Entry 6R1U (electron microscopy, 4.36 A resolution (low resolution: residue-level contacts below are approximate; hydrogen-bond / salt-bridge calls are withheld)); this record covers chains E and J of the 13 polymer chains in the assembly.

[Chain E]
Molecule: Histone H3.2
Organism: Xenopus laevis
UniProt: P84233 (H32_XENLA); residues 1-135 here correspond to UniProt positions 2-136 (UniProt number = residue number + 1)
Sequence (135 residues; numbered 1 to 135; the number before each row is that of its first residue):
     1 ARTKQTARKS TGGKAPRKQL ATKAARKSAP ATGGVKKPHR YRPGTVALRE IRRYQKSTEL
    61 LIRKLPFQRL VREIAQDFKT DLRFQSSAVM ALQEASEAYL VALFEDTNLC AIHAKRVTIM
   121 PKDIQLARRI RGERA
Unresolved in the structure: 1-35, 135
Differences from the reference sequence: conflict Ala102 (Gly103 in P84233)
Curated features (UniProtKB/Swiss-Prot):
  - modified residue: Arg2 (Asymmetric dimethylarginine), Thr3 (Phosphothreonine), Lys4 (Allysine), Gln5 (5-glutamyl dopamine), Thr6 (Phosphothreonine), Arg8 (Citrulline), Lys9 (N6,N6,N6-trimethyllysine), Ser10 (ADP-ribosylserine), Thr11 (Phosphothreonine), Lys14 (N6-(2-hydroxyisobutyryl)lysine), Arg17 (Asymmetric dimethylarginine), Lys18 (N6-(2-hydroxyisobutyryl)lysine), Lys23 (N6-(2-hydroxyisobutyryl)lysine), Arg26 (Citrulline), Lys27 (N6,N6,N6-trimethyllysine), Ser28 (ADP-ribosylserine), Lys36 (N6,N6,N6-trimethyllysine), Lys37 (N6-methyllysine), Tyr41 (Phosphotyrosine), Lys56 (N6,N6,N6-trimethyllysine) and 8 more in UniProt
  - lipidation: Cys110 (S-palmitoyl cysteine)

[Chain J]
Molecule: 147-nt DNA strand
Sequence (147 nucleotides; each row starts with the number of its first residue; numbers below 1 keep their minus sign (DA-73 is residue -73)):
   -73 ATCGAGAATC CCGGTGCCGA GGCCGCTCAA TTGGTCGTAG ACAGCTCTAG CACCGCTTAA
   -13 ACGCACGTAC GCGCTGTCCC CCGCGTTTTA ACCGCCAAGG GGATTACTCC CTAGTCTCCA
    47 GGCACGTGTC AGATATATAC ATCCGAT

[Interface between chain E and chain J]
Pairs across the interface (18):
  Lys37(E) with DA72(J)
  Tyr41(E) with DC70(J)
  Arg42(E) with DC70(J); DG71(J)
  Pro43(E) with DA-5(J)
  Thr45(E) with DC70(J)
  Arg63(E) with DA-13(J)
  Arg72(E) with DC-23(J)
  Arg83(E) with DC-23(J)
  Phe84(E) with DG-24(J); DC-23(J)
  Gln85(E) with DG-24(J)
  Arg116(E) with DG-3(J); DC-2(J)
  Val117(E) with DG-3(J)
  Thr118(E) with DC-4(J); DG-3(J)
  Met120(E) with DC-2(J)
Also at the interface, not in a pair above, chain E (19 interface residues in all): Pro38, His39, Arg40, Leu82, Lys115
Also at the interface, not in a pair above, chain J (11 interface residues in all): DC69

[In short]
19 residues of chain E and 11 residues of chain J are in contact.
Chain E is Histone H3.2 (Xenopus laevis) and chain J is a 147-nt DNA strand; the structure, Structure of
LSD2/NPAC-linker/nucleosome core particle complex: Class 2, was determined by electron microscopy, deposited
together with 6R1T and 6R25.
